PDB entry 2R69 | X-ray diffraction, 3.80 A resolution | chains H and L of the 3 polymer chains in the assembly

# Chain H
Molecule: Heavy chain of 1A1D-2
Organism: Mus musculus
Notes: fragment: Fab
Amino-acid sequence (214 residues; row label = number of the first residue in the row; note: 2 numbers in that range are skipped by the numbering (no residue carries them; nothing is unmodelled there)):
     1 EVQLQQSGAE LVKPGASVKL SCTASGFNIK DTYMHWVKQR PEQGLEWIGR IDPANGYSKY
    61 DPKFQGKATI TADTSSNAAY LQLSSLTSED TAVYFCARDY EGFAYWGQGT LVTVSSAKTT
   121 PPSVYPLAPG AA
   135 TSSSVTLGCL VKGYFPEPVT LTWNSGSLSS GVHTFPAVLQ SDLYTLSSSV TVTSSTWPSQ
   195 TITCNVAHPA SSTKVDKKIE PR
Unresolved in the structure: 108-110, 135-138, 193-194, 215-216
Disulfide bonds: Cys22-Cys96, Cys143-Cys198

# Chain L
Molecule: Light chain of 1A1D-2
Organism: Mus musculus
Notes: fragment: Fab
Amino-acid sequence (212 residues; each row starts with the number of its first residue; note: 1 number in that range is skipped by the numbering (no residue carries it; nothing is unmodelled there)):
     1 DIVLTQSPAS LAVSLGQRAT ISCRASESVV RYGNSFMHWY QQKPGQPPKL LIYRASSLES
    61 GIPTRFSGSG SRTDFTLTIN PVEADDVATY YCQQTNVDPW AFGGGTKLEI KRADAAPTVS
   121 IFPPSSEQLT SGGASVVCFL NNFYPKDINV KWKIDGSERQ NGVLNSWTDQ DSKDSTYSMS
   181 STLTLTKDEY ERHNSYTCEA T
   203 SPIVKSFNRN E
Unresolved in the structure: 203-206, 210-213
Disulfide bonds: Cys23-Cys92, Cys138-Cys198

# Chain H / chain L interface
Pairs across the interface (57; chain H residue first):
  Val37(H) - Phe102(L)  hydrophobic
  Gln39(H) - Gln42(L)  hydrogen bond
  Gly44(H) - Tyr91(L)
  Leu45(H) - Gln42(L)
  Leu45(H) - Tyr91(L)
  Leu45(H) - Phe102(L)  hydrophobic
  Trp47(H) - Asp98(L)
  Trp47(H) - Pro99(L)
  Trp47(H) - Trp100(L)
  Arg50(H) - Trp100(L)
  Lys59(H) - Asp98(L)  salt bridge
  Asp61(H) - Pro99(L)
  Phe95(H) - Pro48(L)
  Tyr100(H) - Phe36(L)  hydrophobic
  Tyr100(H) - Thr95(L)
  Glu101(H) - Phe36(L)
  Glu101(H) - His38(L)
  Glu101(H) - Tyr53(L)
  Glu101(H) - Arg54(L)  salt bridge
  Gly102(H) - His38(L)  hydrogen bond (backbone-side chain)
  Gly102(H) - Leu50(L)
  Phe103(H) - Tyr40(L)  hydrogen bond (backbone-side chain)
  Phe103(H) - Leu50(L)
  Phe103(H) - Gln93(L)
  Phe103(H) - Phe102(L)  hydrophobic
  Ala104(H) - Leu50(L)
  Ala104(H) - Glu59(L)
  Trp106(H) - Tyr40(L)  hydrophobic
  Trp106(H) - Pro48(L)  hydrogen bond (side chain-backbone)
  Trp106(H) - Phe102(L)  hydrophobic
  Pro126(H) - Ser125(L)  hydrogen bond (backbone-side chain)
  Leu127(H) - Pro123(L)
  Leu127(H) - Pro124(L)
  Leu127(H) - Ser125(L)
  Leu127(H) - Val137(L)  hydrophobic
  Pro129(H) - Phe122(L)  hydrophobic
  Thr140(H) - Val119(L)
  Leu141(H) - Phe139(L)
  Leu144(H) - Val137(L)  hydrophobic
  Ser164(H) - Lys173(L)  hydrogen bond
  His167(H) - Asn141(L)
  His167(H) - Thr168(L)
  His167(H) - Ser178(L)
  Phe169(H) - Ser166(L)
  Phe169(H) - Thr168(L)
  Phe169(H) - Ser178(L)
  Phe169(H) - Ser180(L)
  Pro170(H) - Ser166(L)
  Pro170(H) - Trp167(L)
  Val172(H) - Leu164(L)  hydrophobic
  Val172(H) - Asn165(L)
  Gln174(H) - Thr184(L)
  Ser181(H) - Ser180(L)  hydrogen bond
  Ser183(H) - Phe139(L)
  Ser183(H) - Asn141(L)
  Thr185(H) - Asn141(L)  hydrogen bond
  Lys211(H) - Glu127(L)  salt bridge
Other interface residues (no listed pair), chain H (42 interface residues in all): Tyr33, His35, Gln43, Pro62, Gly107, Tyr125, Ala128, Gly130, Gly142, Thr168, Ser182
Other interface residues (no listed pair), chain L (40 interface residues in all): Gln46, Pro47, Ala101, Ser135, Asp171, Met179

# Overview
42 residues of chain H face 40 of chain L across their interface; the contacts include 8 hydrogen bonds and 3
salt bridges. Among the polar pairs are Lys59(H)-Asp98(L), Glu101(H)-Arg54(L) and Lys211(H)-Glu127(L).
Chain H is Heavy chain of 1A1D-2 and chain L is Light chain of 1A1D-2, both from Mus musculus; the structure,
Crystal structure of Fab 1A1D-2 complexed with E-DIII of Dengue virus at 3.8 angstrom resolution, was
determined by X-ray diffraction, deposited together with 2R29 and 2R6P.
